Entry 7JY7 (electron microscopy, 2.90 A resolution); this record covers chains E and S of the 12 polymer chains in the assembly.

Chain E:
Name: Protein RecA
Source organism: Escherichia coli
Reference sequence: A0A376NU07 (A0A376NU07_ECOLX); residues 0-333 here correspond to UniProt positions 1-334 (UniProt number = residue number + 1)
Sequence (334 residues; row label = number of the first residue in the row; numbering starts at 0):
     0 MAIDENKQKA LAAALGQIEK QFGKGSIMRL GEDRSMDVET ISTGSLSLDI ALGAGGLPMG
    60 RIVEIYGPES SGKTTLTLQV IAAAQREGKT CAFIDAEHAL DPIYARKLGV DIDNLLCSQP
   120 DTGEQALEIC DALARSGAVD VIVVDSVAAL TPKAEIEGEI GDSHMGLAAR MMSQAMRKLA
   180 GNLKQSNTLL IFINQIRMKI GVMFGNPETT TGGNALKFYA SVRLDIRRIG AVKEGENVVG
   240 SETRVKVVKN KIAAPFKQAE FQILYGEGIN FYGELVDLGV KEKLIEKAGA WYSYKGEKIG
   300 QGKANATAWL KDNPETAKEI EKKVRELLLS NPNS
Disordered / not traced: 0
Bound ions: Mg2+: Thr73 (together with ATP-gamma-S)
Ligand contacts:
  - ATP-gamma-S (AGS; phosphothiophosphoric acid-adenylate ester), molecule 1: Pro67, Glu68, Ser69, Ser70, Gly71, Lys72, Thr73, Thr74, Glu96, Asp100, Tyr103, Ser240, Tyr264, Gly265
  - ATP-gamma-S (AGS), molecule 2: Phe217, Lys248, Asn249, Lys250, Ile251, Ala252, Ala253, Pro254
From the paper describing this entry:
  - binding site for the 48-nt DNA strand: Arg226
  - mutagenesis - K286N, K302N: decreased binding to dsDNA (citing earlier work)

Chain S:
Molecule: 27-nt DNA strand
Sequence (27 nucleotides; each row starts with the number of its first residue):
     1 TTTTTTTTTT TTCGTCGCCC ACGCTTT

Interface between chain E and chain S:
Pairs across the interface - 20 pairs, chain E then chain S:
  Met164(E) - DT12(S)  base contact
  Gly165(E) - DT12(S)  sugar contact
  Ala168(E) - DT12(S)  phosphate contact
  Ala168(E) - DC13(S)  phosphate contact
  Arg169(E) - DT11(S)  phosphate contact
  Arg169(E) - DT12(S)  hydrogen bond to the base
  Ser172(E) - DT12(S)  hydrogen bond to the phosphate
  Arg176(E) - DT12(S)  salt bridge to the phosphate
  Arg196(E) - DT15(S)  sugar contact
  Arg196(E) - DC16(S)  phosphate contact
  Met197(E) - DT15(S)  sugar contact
  Met197(E) - DC16(S)  hydrogen bond to the phosphate
  Lys198(E) - DT15(S)  base contact
  Ile199(E) - DT15(S)  base contact
  Ile199(E) - DC16(S)  base contact
  Thr210(E) - DT15(S)  phosphate contact
  Gly211(E) - DG14(S)  phosphate contact
  Gly212(E) - DC13(S)  phosphate contact
  Gly212(E) - DG14(S)  hydrogen bond to the phosphate
  Asn213(E) - DC13(S)  hydrogen bond to the phosphate
Also at the interface, not in a pair above, chain E (16 interface residues in all): Ala167, Gly200

Summary:
The interface between chain E and chain S involves 16 residues on one side and 6 on the other, with 5 hydrogen
bonds and 1 salt bridge. Polar contacts include Arg169(E)-DT12(S), Ser172(E)-DT12(S) and Met197(E)-DC16(S).
The paper reports a binding site for the 48-nt DNA strand at Arg226(E); K286N and K302N of chain E reduce
binding to dsDNA.
Here chain E is Protein RecA (Escherichia coli) and chain S is a 27-nt DNA strand. Entry 7JY7 (Structure of a
12 base pair RecA-D loop complex) was determined by electron microscopy, deposited together with 7JY6, 7JY8
and 7JY9.
